PDB entry 8RIM | X-ray diffraction, 1.90 A resolution | chains B and C of the 3 polymer chains in the assembly

[Chain B (and C)]
Protein: Arginase-2, mitochondrial
From: Homo sapiens
Notes: EC 3.5.3.1; chain C of this document is another copy of the same molecule, construct and numbering; everything in this record applies to it too
UniProt: P78540 (ARGI2_HUMAN); numbering as in UniProt (aligned over 22-341)
Amino-acid sequence (336 residues; each row starts with the number of its first residue):
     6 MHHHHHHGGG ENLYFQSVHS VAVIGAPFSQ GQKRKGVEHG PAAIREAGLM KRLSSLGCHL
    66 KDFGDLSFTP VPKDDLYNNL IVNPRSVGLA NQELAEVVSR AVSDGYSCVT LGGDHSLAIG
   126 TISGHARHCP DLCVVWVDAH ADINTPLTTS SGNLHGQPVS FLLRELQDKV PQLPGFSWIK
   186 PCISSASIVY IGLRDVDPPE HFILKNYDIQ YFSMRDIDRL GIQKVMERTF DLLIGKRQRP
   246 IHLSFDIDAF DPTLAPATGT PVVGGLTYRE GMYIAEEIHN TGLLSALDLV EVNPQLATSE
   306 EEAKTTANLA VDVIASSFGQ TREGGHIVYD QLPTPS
Disordered / not traced: 6-16, 341 (chain C: 6-22, 341)
Construct notes: initiating methionine (6); expression tag (7-21)
Bound ions: Mn2+ site 1: His-120, Asp-143, Asp-147, Asp-251; Mn2+ site 2: Asp-143, His-145, Asp-251, Asp-253
UniProt features mapped onto this chain:
  - binding site (Mn(2+)): His-120, Asp-143, His-145, Asp-147, Asp-251, Asp-253
  - binding site (substrate): His-145 to Asn-149, Ser-156 to Asn-158, Asp-202, Thr-265, Glu-296

[Chain B / chain C interface]
Residue-residue contacts (48; chain B residue first):
  Gln-228(B) with Arg-224(C), hydrogen bond (side chain-backbone)
  Tyr-273(B) with Val-268(C), hydrophobic; Gly-269(C)
  Arg-274(B) with Met-219(C); Ile-222(C); Asp-223(C), salt bridge; Gly-269(C); Gly-270(C), hydrogen bond (side chain-backbone); Glu-275(C), salt bridge
  Tyr-278(B) with Arg-220(C); Arg-224(C), hydrogen bond
  Glu-281(B) with Arg-220(C), salt bridge
  Glu-282(B) with Arg-220(C), salt bridge
  Asn-285(B) with Arg-220(C)
  Arg-327(B) with Arg-199(C); Asp-200(C); Met-219(C); Arg-220(C); Asp-223(C), salt bridge
  Glu-328(B) with Val-201(C); His-206(C); Tyr-216(C), hydrogen bond; Ser-218(C), hydrogen bond; Arg-220(C); Asp-221(C)
  Gly-329(B) with His-206(C)
  Gly-330(B) with His-206(C)
  Ile-332(B) with Pro-203(C), hydrophobic
  Tyr-334(B) with Thr-153(C); Pro-203(C); Pro-204(C); Phe-207(C)
  Asp-335(B) with Phe-207(C)
  Leu-337(B) with Thr-153(C); Leu-171(C), hydrophobic; Lys-174(C); Phe-207(C), hydrophobic; Ile-208(C), hydrophobic; Tyr-212(C)
  Pro-338(B) with Leu-152(C); Thr-153(C)
  Thr-339(B) with Leu-152(C); Lys-174(C)
  Pro-340(B) with Leu-152(C); Asp-173(C); Lys-174(C); Val-175(C); Pro-176(C), hydrophobic
Also at the interface, not in a pair above, chain B (19 interface residues in all): Gln-336
Also at the interface, not in a pair above, chain C (32 interface residues in all): Leu-198, Leu-225, Leu-271, Thr-272

[Overview]
19 residues of chain B and 32 residues of chain C are in contact, with 5 hydrogen bonds and 5 salt bridges.
Polar pairs include Arg-274(B)/Asp-223(C), Arg-274(B)/Glu-275(C) and Glu-281(B)/Arg-220(C). Curated annotation
(UniProt) lists 6 Mn2+-binding residues and 11 substrate-binding residues on chain B.
Chain B and chain C are both Arginase-2, mitochondrial (Homo sapiens); the structure, Arginase 2 in complex
with inhibitor, was determined by X-ray diffraction (same publication as 9FRV).
